Entry 8E70 (electron microscopy, 4.10 A resolution (low resolution: residue-level contacts below are approximate; hydrogen-bond / salt-bridge calls are withheld)); this record covers chains 8 and e of the 7 polymer chains in the assembly.

[Chain 8]
Molecule: dC75 RNA
Sequence (79 nucleotides; each row starts with the number of its first residue):
     1 CCCCCCCCCC CCCCCTCCCC CCCCCCCCCC CTCCCCCCCC CCCCCCCTCC CCCCCCCCCC
    61 CCCTCCCCCC CCCCCCCCC
Disordered / not traced: 62-79

[Chain e]
Protein: Transcription termination factor Rho
From: Escherichia coli
Notes: EC 3.6.4.-
Reference sequence: A0A0A0GPI6 (A0A0A0GPI6_ECOLX); residues 1-419 here correspond to UniProt positions 25-443 (UniProt number = residue number + 24)
Amino-acid sequence (419 residues; each row starts with the number of its first residue):
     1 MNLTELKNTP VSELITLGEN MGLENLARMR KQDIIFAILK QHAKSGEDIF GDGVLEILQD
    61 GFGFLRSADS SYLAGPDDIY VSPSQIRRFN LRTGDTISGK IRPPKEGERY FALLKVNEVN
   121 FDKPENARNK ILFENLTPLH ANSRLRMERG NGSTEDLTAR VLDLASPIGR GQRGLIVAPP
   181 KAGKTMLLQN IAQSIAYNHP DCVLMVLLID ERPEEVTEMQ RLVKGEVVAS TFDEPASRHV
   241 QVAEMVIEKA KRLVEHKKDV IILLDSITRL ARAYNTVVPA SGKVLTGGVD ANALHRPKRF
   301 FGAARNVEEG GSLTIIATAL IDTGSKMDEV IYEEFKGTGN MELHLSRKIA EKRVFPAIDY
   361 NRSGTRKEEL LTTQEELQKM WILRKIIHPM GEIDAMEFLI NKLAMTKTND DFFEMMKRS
Disordered / not traced: 418-419
Metal / ion sites: beryllium trifluoride ion: Lys184 (together with ADP)
Residues lining bound ligands:
  - ADP / beryllium trifluoride: Thr158, Pro179, Pro180, Lys181, Ala182, Gly183, Lys184, Thr185, Met186, Leu320, Phe355
  - ADP / beryllium trifluoride: Gly337, Thr365, Arg366, Lys367

[Interface between chain 8 and chain e]
Pairs across the interface (24):
  DC50(8) - Arg87(e)
  DC51(8) - Arg88(e)
  DC52(8) - Arg88(e)
  DC52(8) - Phe89(e)
  DC53(8) - Ser82(e)
  DC53(8) - Ser84(e)
  DC53(8) - Gln85(e)
  DC53(8) - Leu113(e)
  DC53(8) - Leu114(e)
  DC54(8) - Tyr80(e)
  DC54(8) - Ser82(e)
  DC54(8) - Arg102(e)
  DC54(8) - Glu108(e)
  DC55(8) - Tyr80(e)
  DC55(8) - Glu108(e)
  DC56(8) - Phe62(e)
  DC56(8) - Tyr110(e)
  DC57(8) - Phe64(e)
  DC57(8) - Arg109(e)
  DC57(8) - Tyr110(e)
  DC58(8) - Pro76(e)
  DC58(8) - Arg109(e)
  DC60(8) - Glu24(e)
  DC61(8) - Arg28(e)
Also at the interface, not in a pair above, chain e (20 interface residues in all): Pro83, Ala112

[Overview]
11 residues of chain 8 and 20 residues of chain e are in contact. Ligands of chain e: ADP / beryllium
trifluoride.
Chain 8 is dC75 RNA and chain e is Transcription termination factor Rho (Escherichia coli); the structure,
Escherichia coli Rho-dependent transcription pre-termination complex containing 18 nt long RNA spacer, dC75
rut mimic RNA ..., was determined by electron microscopy (same publication as 8E3F, 8E3H, 8E5K, 8E5L, 8E5O,
8E5P and 3 further entries).
